PDB entry 7V9A | electron microscopy, 3.94 A resolution | chains B and G of the 10 polymer chains in the assembly

Chain B:
Molecule: Telomerase Cajal body protein 1
Source organism: Homo sapiens
UniProt: Q9BUR4 (TCAB1_HUMAN); residue numbers follow UniProt; this construct covers 1-548
Sequence (548 residues; numbered 1 to 548; the number before each row is that of its first residue):
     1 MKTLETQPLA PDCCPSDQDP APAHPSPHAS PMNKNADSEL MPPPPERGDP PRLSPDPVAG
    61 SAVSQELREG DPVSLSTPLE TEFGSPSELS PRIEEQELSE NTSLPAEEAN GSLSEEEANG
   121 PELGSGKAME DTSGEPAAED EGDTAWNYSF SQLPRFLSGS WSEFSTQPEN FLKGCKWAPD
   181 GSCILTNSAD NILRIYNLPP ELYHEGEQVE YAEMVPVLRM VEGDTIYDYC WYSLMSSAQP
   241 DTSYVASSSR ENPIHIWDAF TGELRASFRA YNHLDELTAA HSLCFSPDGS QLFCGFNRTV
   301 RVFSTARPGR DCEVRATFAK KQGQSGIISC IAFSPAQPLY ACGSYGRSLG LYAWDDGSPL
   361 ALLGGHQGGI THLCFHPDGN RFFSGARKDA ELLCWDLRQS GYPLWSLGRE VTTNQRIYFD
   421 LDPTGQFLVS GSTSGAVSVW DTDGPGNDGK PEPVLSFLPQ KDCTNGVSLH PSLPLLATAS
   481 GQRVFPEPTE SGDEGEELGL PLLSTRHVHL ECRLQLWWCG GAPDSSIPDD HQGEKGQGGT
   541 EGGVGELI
Unresolved in the structure: 1-144, 522-548
Swiss-Prot annotation at these positions:
  - modified residue: Ser-26 (Phosphoserine), Ser-30 (Phosphoserine), Ser-54 (Phosphoserine), Ser-64 (Phosphoserine), Ser-85 (Phosphoserine), Ser-90 (Phosphoserine), Ser-112 (Phosphoserine), Ser-114 (Phosphoserine), Thr-489 (Phosphothreonine), Ser-491 (Phosphoserine)
  - natural variant: Phe-164 (F164L: In DKCB3), His-376 (H376Y: In DKCB3), Arg-398 (R398W: In DKCB3), Gly-435 (G435R: In DKCB3)
  - mutagenesis: Ser-64 (S64A: Abolished phosphorylation by ATM and impaired ability to promote DNA repair)
From the paper describing this entry:
  - binding site for Telomerase RNA component: Arg-387, Gln-415, Gln-482, Arg-483

Chain G:
Molecule: H/ACA ribonucleoprotein complex subunit DKC1
Source organism: Homo sapiens
Notes: EC 5.4.99.-
UniProt: O60832 (DKC1_HUMAN); numbering as in UniProt (aligned over 1-514)
Sequence (514 residues; each row starts with the number of its first residue):
     1 MADAEVIILP KKHKKKKERK SLPEEDVAEI QHAEEFLIKP ESKVAKLDTS QWPLLLKNFD
    61 KLNVRTTHYT PLACGSNPLK REIGDYIRTG FINLDKPSNP SSHEVVAWIR RILRVEKTGH
   121 SGTLDPKVTG CLIVCIERAT RLVKSQQSAG KEYVGIVRLH NAIEGGTQLS RALETLTGAL
   181 FQRPPLIAAV KRQLRVRTIY ESKMIEYDPE RRLGIFWVSC EAGTYIRTLC VHLGLLLGVG
   241 GQMQELRRVR SGVMSEKDHM VTMHDVLDAQ WLYDNHKDES YLRRVVYPLE KLLTSHKRLV
   301 MKDSAVNAIC YGAKIMLPGV LRYEDGIEVN QEIVVITTKG EAICMAIALM TTAVISTCDH
   361 GIVAKIKRVI MERDTYPRKW GLGPKASQKK LMIKQGLLDK HGKPTDSTPA TWKQEYVDYS
   421 ESAKKEVVAE VVKAPQVVAE AAKTAKRKRE SESESDETPP AAPQLIKKEK KKSKKDKKAK
   481 AGLESGAEPG DGDSDTTKKK KKKKKAKEVE LVSE
Unresolved in the structure: 1-46, 396-514
Swiss-Prot annotation at these positions:
  - region: Ala-2 to Ser-21 (Nucleolar localization)
  - active site: Asp-125 (Nucleophile)
  - modified residue: Ala-2 (N-acetylalanine), Ser-21 (Phosphoserine), Ser-387 (Phosphoserine), Ser-451 (Phosphoserine), Ser-453 (Phosphoserine), Ser-455 (Phosphoserine), Thr-458 (Phosphothreonine), Ser-485 (Phosphoserine), Ser-494 (Phosphoserine), Ser-513 (Phosphoserine)
  - cross-link (Glycyl lysine isopeptide (Lys-Gly)): Lys-20 (interchain with G-Cter in SUMO2), Lys-39 (interchain with G-Cter in SUMO2), Lys-43 (interchain with G-Cter in SUMO2), Lys-191 (interchain with G-Cter in SUMO2), Lys-394 (interchain with G-Cter in SUMO2), Lys-413 (interchain with G-Cter in SUMO1), Lys-424 (interchain with G-Cter in SUMO2), Lys-433 (interchain with G-Cter in SUMO2), Lys-467 (interchain with G-Cter in SUMO2)
  - natural variant: Ala-2 (A2V: In DKCX), Phe-36 (F36V: In DKCX), Leu-37 (deletion: In DKCX), Ile-38 (I38T: In HHS), Lys-39 (K39E: In DKCX), Pro-40 (P40R: In DKCX), Glu-41 (E41K: In DKCX), Thr-49 (T49M: In HHS), Leu-54 (L54V: In DKCX), Leu-56 (L56S: In DKCX), Arg-65 (R65T: In DKCX), Thr-66 (T66A: In DKCX), 10 further natural variant entries in UniProt
  - mutagenesis: Ala-353 (A353R: Increases interaction with SHQ1)
From the paper describing this entry:
  - binding site for Telomerase RNA component: Leu-382 to Glu-421

Interface between chain B and chain G:
Contacting residue pairs (12; chain B residue first):
  Gly-223(B) / Arg-212(G)
  Asp-224(B) / Arg-158(G)  salt bridge
  Glu-251(B) / Arg-158(G)
  Asn-252(B) / Leu-159(G)  hydrogen bond (side chain-backbone)
  Asn-252(B) / His-160(G)
  Pro-253(B) / His-160(G)
  Leu-264(B) / Asn-161(G)
  Leu-274(B) / Leu-186(G)
  Asp-275(B) / Pro-185(G)
  Asp-275(B) / Arg-227(G)
  Leu-277(B) / His-160(G)
  Leu-277(B) / Gln-242(G)
Interface residues without a listed pair, chain B (13 interface residues in all): Glu-222, His-255, His-273, Glu-276
Interface residues without a listed pair, chain G (10 interface residues in all): Glu-210

Summary:
Chain B and chain G form an interface of 13 and 10 residues respectively; the contacts include 1 hydrogen bond
and 1 salt bridge. Polar contacts include Asp-224(B)/Arg-158(G) and Asn-252(B)/Leu-159(G). The paper reports a
binding site for Telomerase RNA component at Arg-387(B), Gln-415(B) and Leu-382(G) among others.
Chain B is Telomerase Cajal body protein 1 and chain G is H/ACA ribonucleoprotein complex subunit DKC1, both
from Homo sapiens; the structure, biogenesis module of human telomerase holoenzyme, was determined by electron
microscopy, deposited together with 7V99.
